6A1S - chain A; structure by X-ray diffraction, 1.63 A resolution.

== Chain A ==
Name: Galectin-10
Source organism: Homo sapiens
UniProt: Q05315 (LEG10_HUMAN); residue numbers follow UniProt; this construct covers 1-142
Chain sequence (145 residues; each row starts with the number of its first residue; numbers below 1 keep their minus sign (Gly-2 is residue -2)):
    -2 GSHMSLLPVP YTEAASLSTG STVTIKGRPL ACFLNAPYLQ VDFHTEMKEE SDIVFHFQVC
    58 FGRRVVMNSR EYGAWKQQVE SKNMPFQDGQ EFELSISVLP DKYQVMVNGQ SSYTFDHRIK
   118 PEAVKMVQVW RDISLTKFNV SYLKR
Disordered / not traced: -2 to 1
Construct notes: expression tag (-2 to 0); engineered mutation Ala33 (Glu in Q05315)
UniProt features mapped onto this chain:
  - site: Asn136 (Not glycosylated)
  - modified residue: Ser2 (N-acetylserine)

== Summary ==
Chain A is Galectin-10 (Homo sapiens); the structure, Charcot-Leyden crystal protein/Galectin-10 variant E33A,
was determined by X-ray diffraction (same publication as 6A1T, 6A1U, 6A1V, 6A1X and 6A1Y).
